PDB entry 4UBP | X-ray diffraction, 1.55 A resolution | chains A and B of the 3 polymer chains in the assembly

# Chain A
Protein: Protein (urease (chain A))
From: Sporosarcina pasteurii
Notes: EC 3.5.1.5
UniProtKB: P41022 (URE3_BACPA); residues 1-100 here = UniProt positions 1-100
Amino-acid sequence (101 residues; row label = number of the first residue in the row; numbering starts at 0):
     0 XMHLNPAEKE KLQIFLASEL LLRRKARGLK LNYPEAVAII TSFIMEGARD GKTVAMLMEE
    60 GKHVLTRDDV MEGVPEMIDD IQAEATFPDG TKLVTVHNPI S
Modified positions: ACE (acetyl group) at position 0

# Chain B
Protein: Protein (urease (chain B))
From: Sporosarcina pasteurii
Notes: EC 3.5.1.5
UniProtKB: P41021 (URE2_BACPA); residues 1-126 here = UniProt positions 1-126
Amino-acid sequence (126 residues; each row starts with the number of its first residue):
     1 MSNNNYIVPG EYRVAEGEIE INAGREKTTI RVSNTGDRPI QVGSHIHFVE VNKELLFDRA
    61 EGIGRRLNIP SGTAARFEPG EEMEVELTEL GGNREVFGIS DLTNGSVDNK ELILQRAKEL
   121 GYKGVE
Not modelled in the structure: 1-4

# Interface between chain A and chain B
Contacting residue pairs (10; chain A residue first):
  Arg66(A) with Tyr6(B), hydrogen bond
  Glu71(A) with Tyr6(B); Ile7(B), hydrogen bond (side chain-backbone)
  Gly72(A) with Tyr6(B), hydrogen bond (backbone-side chain); Ile7(B); Pro9(B)
  Pro74(A) with Tyr6(B)
  Glu75(A) with Tyr6(B), hydrogen bond; Val8(B)
  Met76(A) with Pro9(B), hydrophobic
Other interface residues (no listed pair), chain B (5 interface residues in all): Asn5

# Overview
The interface between chain A and chain B involves 6 residues on one side and 5 on the other; the contacts
include 4 hydrogen bonds. Polar contacts include Arg66(A)-Tyr6(B), Glu71(A)-Ile7(B) and Gly72(A)-Tyr6(B).
Chain A is Protein (urease (chain A)) and chain B is Protein (urease (chain B)), both from Sporosarcina
pasteurii; the structure, Structure of bacillus pasteurii urease inhibited with acetohydroxamic acid at 1.55 A
resolution, was determined by X-ray diffraction.
